PDB entry 4ZTT | X-ray diffraction, 1.83 A resolution | chains C and D of the 6 polymer chains in the assembly

Chain C (and D):
Protein: ferritin
Organism: Escherichia coli DH1
Notes: EC 1.16.3.2; chain D of this document is another copy of the same molecule, construct and numbering; everything in this record applies to it too
UniProt: C3T582 (C3T582_ECOLX); residues 2-165 here = UniProt positions 2-165
Sequence (166 residues; each row starts with the number of its first residue; numbering starts at 0):
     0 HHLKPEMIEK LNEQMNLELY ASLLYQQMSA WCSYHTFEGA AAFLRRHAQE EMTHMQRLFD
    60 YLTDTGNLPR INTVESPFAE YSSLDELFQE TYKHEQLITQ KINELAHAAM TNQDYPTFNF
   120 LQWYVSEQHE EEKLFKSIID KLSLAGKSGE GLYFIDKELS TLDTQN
Not modelled in the structure: 0-1, 164-165
Construct notes: expression tag (0-1); engineered mutation A20 (Ser in C3T582)
Ion coordination: Fe ion: E17, E50, H53 (together with hydroxide ion, oxygen molecule); Fe2+: E50, E94, E130 (together with oxygen molecule)
Small-molecule neighbours:
  - oxygen molecule: E17, Y24, H46, E50, H53, E94, I97, Q127, E130
  - hydroxide ion (OH): E17, E50, H53, I97, Y123, Q127
  - oxygen molecule (OXY): E17, E50, H53, E94, I97, Q127, E130

Chain C / chain D interface:
Contacting residue pairs (56; chain C residue first):
  L18(C) - L22(D)  hydrophobic
  L22(C) - L18(D)  hydrophobic
  L22(C) - I70(D)
  Q25(C) - M54(D)
  Q25(C) - Q55(D)  hydrogen bond
  Q25(C) - F58(D)
  Q25(C) - I70(D)
  Q26(C) - P68(D)  hydrogen bond (side chain-backbone)
  Q26(C) - R69(D)
  Q26(C) - I70(D)  hydrogen bond (side chain-backbone)
  S28(C) - F58(D)
  A29(C) - F58(D)  hydrophobic
  A29(C) - L67(D)
  A29(C) - P68(D)
  W30(C) - L67(D)
  S32(C) - T62(D)
  Y33(C) - G65(D)
  Y33(C) - N66(D)
  Y33(C) - L67(D)  hydrophobic
  R44(C) - Q55(D)
  M54(C) - Q25(D)
  Q55(C) - Q25(D)  hydrogen bond
  Q55(C) - R44(D)
  F58(C) - Q25(D)
  F58(C) - S28(D)
  F58(C) - A29(D)  hydrophobic
  T62(C) - S32(D)
  G65(C) - Y33(D)
  L67(C) - A29(D)
  L67(C) - W30(D)
  L67(C) - F77(D)  hydrophobic
  P68(C) - Q26(D)  hydrogen bond (backbone-side chain)
  P68(C) - A29(D)
  R69(C) - Q26(D)
  R69(C) - S75(D)  hydrogen bond
  R69(C) - F77(D)
  I70(C) - L22(D)
  I70(C) - Q25(D)
  I70(C) - Q26(D)  hydrogen bond (backbone-side chain)
  I70(C) - S75(D)  hydrogen bond (backbone-side chain)
  I70(C) - P76(D)
  N71(C) - S75(D)
  T72(C) - T72(D)
  T72(C) - V73(D)
  T72(C) - E74(D)
  T72(C) - S75(D)  hydrogen bond (side chain-backbone)
  V73(C) - T72(D)
  V73(C) - V73(D)  hydrogen bond (backbone-backbone)
  E74(C) - T72(D)
  S75(C) - R69(D)  hydrogen bond
  S75(C) - I70(D)  hydrogen bond (side chain-backbone)
  S75(C) - N71(D)
  S75(C) - T72(D)  hydrogen bond (backbone-side chain)
  P76(C) - I70(D)
  F77(C) - L67(D)  hydrophobic
  F77(C) - R69(D)
Also at the interface, not in a pair above, chain C (29 interface residues in all): Q48, D59, N66
Also at the interface, not in a pair above, chain D (29 interface residues in all): Q48, D59

Summary:
The chain C/chain D interface involves 29 residues from each chain; the contacts include 13 hydrogen bonds.
Polar contacts include Q25(C)-Q55(D), Q26(C)-P68(D) and Q26(C)-I70(D). Chain C binds oxygen molecule and
hydroxide ion. E17(C), E50(C) and H53(C) form the Fe ion site.
Chain C and chain D are both ferritin (Escherichia coli DH1); the structure, Crystal structures of ferritin
mutants reveal diferric-peroxo intermediates, was determined by X-ray diffraction (same publication as 5C6F
and 4XGS).
